8FQB - chains C and F of the 8 polymer chains in the assembly; structure by electron microscopy, 2.36 A resolution.

# Chain C
Molecule: Glutamate receptor 2
Organism: Rattus norvegicus
Notes: fragment: DYKDDDDK near the C-terminal is a FLAG epitope tag used for purification
Reference sequence: P19491 (GRIA2_RAT), isoform P19491-2; the construct has insertions or renumbered stretches relative to UniProt, so the offset changes along the chain: -20 to 847 = UniProt 1-868; 854-868 = UniProt 869-883
Chain sequence (889 residues; numbered -20 to 868; the number before each row is that of its first residue; numbers below 1 keep their minus sign (Met-20 is residue -20)):
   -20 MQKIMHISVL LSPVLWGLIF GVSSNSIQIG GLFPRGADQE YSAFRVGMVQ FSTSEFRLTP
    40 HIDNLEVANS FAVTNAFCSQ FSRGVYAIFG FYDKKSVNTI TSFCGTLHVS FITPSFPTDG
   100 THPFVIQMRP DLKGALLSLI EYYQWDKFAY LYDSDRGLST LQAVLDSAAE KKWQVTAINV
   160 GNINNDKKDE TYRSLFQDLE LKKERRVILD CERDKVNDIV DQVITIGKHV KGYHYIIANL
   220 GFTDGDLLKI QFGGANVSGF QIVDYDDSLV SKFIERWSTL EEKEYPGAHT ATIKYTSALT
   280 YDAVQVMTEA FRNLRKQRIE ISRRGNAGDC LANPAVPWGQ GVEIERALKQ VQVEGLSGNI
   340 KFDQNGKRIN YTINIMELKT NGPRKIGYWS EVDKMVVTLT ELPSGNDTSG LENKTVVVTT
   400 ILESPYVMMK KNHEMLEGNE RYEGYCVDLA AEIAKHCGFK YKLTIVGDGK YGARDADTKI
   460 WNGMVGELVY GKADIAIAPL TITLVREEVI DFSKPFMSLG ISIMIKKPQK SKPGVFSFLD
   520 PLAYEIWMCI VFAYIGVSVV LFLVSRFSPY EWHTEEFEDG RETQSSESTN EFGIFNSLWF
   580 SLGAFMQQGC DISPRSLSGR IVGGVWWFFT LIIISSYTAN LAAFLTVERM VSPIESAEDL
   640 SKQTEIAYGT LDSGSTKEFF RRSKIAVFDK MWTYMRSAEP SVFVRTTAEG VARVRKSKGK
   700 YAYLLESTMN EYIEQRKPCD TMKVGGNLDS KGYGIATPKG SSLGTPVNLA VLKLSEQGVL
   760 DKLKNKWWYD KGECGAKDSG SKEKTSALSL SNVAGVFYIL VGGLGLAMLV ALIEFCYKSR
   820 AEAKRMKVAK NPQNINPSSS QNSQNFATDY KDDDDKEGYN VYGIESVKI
Unresolved in the structure: -20 to 510, 554-563, 627-783, 827-868
Sequence notes: insertion (848-853); conflict Asp854 (Tyr869 in P19491)
Curated features (UniProtKB/Swiss-Prot):
  - region: Ala846, Thr847, Lys855 to Gly862 (Required for interaction with IQSEC1)
  - binding site (L-glutamate): Pro478, Thr480, Arg485, Ser654, Thr655, Glu705
  - site: Arg453 (Interaction with the cone snail toxin Con-ikot-ikot), Ile633 (Crucial to convey clamshell closure to channel opening), Arg660 (Interaction with the cone snail toxin Con-ikot-ikot), Lys752 (Interaction with the cone snail toxin Con-ikot-ikot)
  - modified residue: Ser662 (Phosphoserine), Ser696 (Phosphoserine), Ser839 (Phosphoserine), Ser842 (Phosphoserine), Tyr861 (Phosphotyrosine), Ser865 (Phosphoserine)
  - lipidation (S-palmitoyl cysteine): Cys589, Cys815
  - glycosylation (N-linked (GlcNAc...) asparagine): Asn235, Asn349, Asn385, Asn392
What the authors report for this chain:
  - Ca2+ coordination through a water molecule: Thr617

# Chain F
Molecule: Voltage-dependent calcium channel gamma-2 subunit
Organism: Mus musculus
Reference sequence: O88602 (CCG2_MOUSE); residues 1-323 here = UniProt positions 1-323
Chain sequence (336 residues; row label = number of the first residue in the row):
     1 MGLFDRGVQM LLTTVGAFAA FSLMTIAVGT DYWLYSRGVC KTKSVSENET SEENEEVMTH
    61 SGLWRTCCLE GNFKGLCKQI DHFPEDADYE ADTAEYFLRA VRASSIFPIL SVILLFMGGL
   121 CIAASEFYKT RHNIILSAGI FFVSAGLSNI IGIIVYISAN AGDPSKSDSK KNSYSYGWSF
   181 YFGALSFIIA EMVGVLAVHM FIDRHKQLRA TARATDYLQA SAITRIPSYR YRYQRRSRSS
   241 SRSTEPSHSR DASPVGVKGF NTLPSTEISM YTLSRDPLKA ATTPTATYNS DRDNSFLQVH
   301 NCIQKDSKDS LHANTANRRT TPVGGRGGTE TSQAPA
Unresolved in the structure: 1-4, 43-55, 163-171, 217-336
Disulfide bonds: Cys40-Cys68, Cys67-Cys77
Sequence notes: engineered mutation Glu52 (Lys in O88602), Glu53 (Lys in O88602); expression tag (324-336)
Curated features (UniProtKB/Swiss-Prot):
  - modified residue: Ser253 (Phosphoserine), Tyr271 (Phosphotyrosine), Thr321 (Phosphothreonine)
  - glycosylation: Asn48 (N-linked (GlcNAc...) asparagine)
  - mutagenesis: Thr321 (T321A: Abolishes phosphorylation; T321D/E: No interaction with DLG1 and DLG4), Val323 (V323A: No interaction with DLG1 and DLG4)

# How chain C and chain F interact
Pairs across the interface (16):
  Lys511(C) - Asp92(F)  salt bridge
  Leu789(C) - Ile157(F)  hydrophobic
  Ser790(C) - Ser158(F)
  Ala793(C) - Ile154(F)  hydrophobic
  Ala793(C) - Ser158(F)
  Phe796(C) - Ile154(F)  hydrophobic
  Tyr797(C) - Ile151(F)  hydrophobic
  Tyr797(C) - Ile154(F)  hydrophobic
  Tyr797(C) - Val155(F)
  Val800(C) - Ile151(F)  hydrophobic
  Leu803(C) - Leu147(F)  hydrophobic
  Met807(C) - Val143(F)  hydrophobic
  Met807(C) - Leu147(F)  hydrophobic
  Leu811(C) - Ile140(F)  hydrophobic
  Phe814(C) - Asn133(F)
  Phe814(C) - Leu136(F)  hydrophobic
Also at the interface, not in a pair above, chain F (16 interface residues in all): Glu95, Leu98, Ser144, Ile150, Ala161

# In short
11 residues of chain C and 16 residues of chain F are in contact; the contacts include 1 salt bridge. The
salt-bridged pair is Lys511(C)-Asp92(F). From UniProt: 6 L-glutamate-binding residues on chain C; 2
mutagenesis sites on chain F. From the paper: water-mediated Ca2+ coordination by Thr617(C).
Chain C is Glutamate receptor 2 (Rattus norvegicus) and chain F is Voltage-dependent calcium channel gamma-2
subunit (Mus musculus); the structure, GluA2 flip Q isoform of AMPA receptor in complex with gain-of-function
TARP gamma2, with 10mM CaCl2 ..., was determined by electron microscopy, deposited together with 8FP4, 8FP9,
8FPG, 8FPS, 8FQ1, 8FQ5 and 8FQF.
